Entry 8EJ5 (electron microscopy, 4.90 A resolution (low resolution: residue-level contacts below are approximate; hydrogen-bond / salt-bridge calls are withheld)); this record covers chains C and D of the 4 polymer chains in the assembly.

[Chain C (and D)]
Protein: gp1, tail tip protein
Organism: Staphylococcus phage Andhra
Notes: chain D of this document is another copy of the same molecule, construct and numbering; everything in this record applies to it too
Chain sequence (90 residues; each row starts with the number of its first residue):
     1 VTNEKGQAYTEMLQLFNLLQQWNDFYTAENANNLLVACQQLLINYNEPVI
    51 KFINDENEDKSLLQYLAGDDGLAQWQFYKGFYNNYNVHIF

[Chain C / chain D interface]
Residue-residue contacts - 27 pairs, chain C then chain D:
  Glu-4(C) / Glu-4(D)
  Ala-8(C) / Ala-8(D)
  Ala-8(C) / Tyr-9(D)
  Tyr-9(C) / Ala-8(D)
  Tyr-9(C) / Glu-11(D)
  Tyr-9(C) / Gln-39(D)
  Tyr-9(C) / Leu-42(D)
  Tyr-9(C) / Asn-46(D)
  Glu-11(C) / Tyr-9(D)
  Met-12(C) / Tyr-9(D)
  Met-12(C) / Gln-39(D)
  Leu-13(C) / Leu-35(D)
  Leu-13(C) / Gln-39(D)
  Phe-16(C) / Leu-35(D)
  Asn-17(C) / Asn-32(D)
  Gln-20(C) / Asn-32(D)
  Asn-32(C) / Phe-16(D)
  Asn-32(C) / Asn-17(D)
  Asn-32(C) / Gln-20(D)
  Leu-35(C) / Leu-13(D)
  Leu-35(C) / Phe-16(D)
  Leu-35(C) / Leu-35(D)
  Gln-39(C) / Tyr-9(D)
  Gln-39(C) / Leu-13(D)
  Leu-42(C) / Tyr-9(D)
  Ile-43(C) / Gly-6(D)
  Asn-46(C) / Lys-5(D)
Interface residues without a listed pair, chain C (22 interface residues in all): Lys-5, Gly-6, Thr-10, Phe-25, Tyr-26, Ala-28, Val-36
Interface residues without a listed pair, chain D (22 interface residues in all): Thr-10, Met-12, Tyr-26, Ala-28, Ala-31, Val-36, Ile-43

[Overview]
Chain C and chain D each contribute 22 residues to their interface.
Both chains are gp1, tail tip protein (Staphylococcus phage Andhra). Entry 8EJ5 (Tail tip structure of
Staphylococcus phage Andhra) was determined by electron microscopy together with 8EGR, 8EGS and 8EGT from the
same study.
